PDB entry 6Y79 | electron microscopy, 2.96 A resolution | chains C and G of the 42 polymer chains in the assembly

# Chain C
Molecule: Subunit NUCM of NADH:Ubiquinone Oxidoreductase (Complex I)
From: Yarrowia lipolytica
Notes: EC 1.6.99.3
UniProt: Q9UUU1 (Q9UUU1_YARLL); residues 1-466 here = UniProt positions 1-466
Amino-acid sequence (466 residues; row label = number of the first residue in the row):
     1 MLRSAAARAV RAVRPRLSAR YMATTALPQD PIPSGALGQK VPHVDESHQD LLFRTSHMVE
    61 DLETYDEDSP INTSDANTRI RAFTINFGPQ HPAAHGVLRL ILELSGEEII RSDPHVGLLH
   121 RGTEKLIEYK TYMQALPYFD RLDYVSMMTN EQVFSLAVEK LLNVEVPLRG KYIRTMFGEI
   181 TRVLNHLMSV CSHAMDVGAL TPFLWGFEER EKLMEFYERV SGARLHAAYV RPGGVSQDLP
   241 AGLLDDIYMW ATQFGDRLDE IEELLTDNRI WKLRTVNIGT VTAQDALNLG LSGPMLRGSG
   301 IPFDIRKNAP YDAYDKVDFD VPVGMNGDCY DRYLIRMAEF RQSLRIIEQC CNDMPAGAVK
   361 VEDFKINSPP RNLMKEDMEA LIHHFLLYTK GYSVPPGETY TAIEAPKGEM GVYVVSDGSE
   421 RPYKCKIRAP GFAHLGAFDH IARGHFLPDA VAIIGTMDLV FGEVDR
Not modelled in the structure: 1-31, 91-92
Small-molecule neighbours: 1,2-Distearoyl-sn-glycerophosphoethanolamine (3PE): Arg269, Ile270, Leu273
What the authors report for this chain:
  - conformationally variable residues (order/disorder transition): His91, Pro92, His95

# Chain G
Molecule: Subunit NUGM of NADH:Ubiquinone Oxidoreductase (Complex I)
From: Yarrowia lipolytica
Notes: EC 1.6.99.3
UniProt: Q9UUU0 (Q9UUU0_YARLL); residues 1-281 here = UniProt positions 1-281
Amino-acid sequence (281 residues; each row starts with the number of its first residue):
     1 MLSRFARIGS MGIRPVAAAR ATFVTSARAA QAAPSWENIK DIRLDPKVHV DEVYEPIVNP
    61 ADRYLQHVSD LHQYAKYIMA ALPKYIQGFS VWKDELTLHV APSAVIPVTT FLRDNTSTQY
   121 KSIIDITAVD YPSRENRFEV VYNFLSVRHN SRIRLKTYAT EVTPVPSITC LYEGANWFER
   181 EAYDMYGVFF EGHPDLRRIM TDYGFEGHPL RKDFPLTGYT EVRWDEEKRR VVYEPLELTQ
   241 AFRNFSAGST AWEPVGPGRD DRPDSFKLPT PKPEEKEGDK K
Not modelled in the structure: 1-33, 273-281

# Chain C / chain G interface
Residue-residue contacts (89):
  Arg99(C) - Tyr203(G)  hydrogen bond
  Asp113(C) - Arg197(G)  salt bridge
  Pro114(C) - Trp177(G)
  His115(C) - Arg197(G)
  Val116(C) - Met200(G)  hydrogen bond (backbone-backbone)
  Gly117(C) - Met200(G)
  His120(C) - Met185(G)
  His120(C) - Met200(G)  hydrogen bond (side chain-backbone)
  Glu124(C) - Met185(G)
  Glu124(C) - Leu210(G)
  Lys125(C) - Pro209(G)  hydrogen bond (side chain-backbone)
  Lys125(C) - Arg211(G)  hydrogen bond (side chain-backbone)
  Lys125(C) - Phe214(G)  hydrogen bond (side chain-backbone)
  Lys125(C) - Leu216(G)
  Leu126(C) - Leu216(G)  hydrophobic
  Glu128(C) - Lys212(G)  salt bridge
  Tyr129(C) - Leu216(G)  hydrophobic
  Lys160(C) - Trp92(G)
  Lys160(C) - Lys93(G)  hydrogen bond (backbone-side chain)
  Lys160(C) - Asp94(G)  salt bridge
  Lys160(C) - Glu95(G)  salt bridge
  Asn163(C) - Asn59(G)  hydrogen bond
  Asn163(C) - Pro60(G)
  Asn163(C) - Ala61(G)
  Asn163(C) - Lys93(G)
  Val164(C) - Pro60(G)
  Glu165(C) - Pro60(G)
  Asp245(C) - Ile42(G)
  Asp245(C) - Lys47(G)  salt bridge
  Met249(C) - Ile42(G)  hydrophobic
  Leu287(C) - Lys121(G)
  Leu287(C) - Ser122(G)
  Leu287(C) - Val147(G)  hydrophobic
  Asn288(C) - Ile123(G)
  Asn288(C) - Tyr172(G)
  Asn288(C) - Glu173(G)
  Asn288(C) - Gly174(G)  hydrogen bond (backbone-backbone)
  Leu289(C) - Gly174(G)
  Gly290(C) - Ser122(G)
  Gly290(C) - Ile123(G)
  Phe303(C) - Leu145(G)  hydrophobic
  Phe303(C) - Asn150(G)
  Asn308(C) - Asn150(G)  hydrogen bond (backbone-side chain)
  Ala356(C) - Val50(G)  hydrophobic
  Ala356(C) - Val53(G)
  Gly357(C) - Val53(G)
  Lys390(C) - Gly248(G)
  Lys390(C) - Ser249(G)
  Ser393(C) - Pro254(G)
  Glu398(C) - Glu95(G)
  Glu398(C) - Tyr131(G)
  Glu398(C) - Glu139(G)
  Glu398(C) - Arg154(G)  salt bridge
  Glu398(C) - Lys156(G)  salt bridge
  Thr399(C) - Glu95(G)  hydrogen bond
  Tyr400(C) - Glu95(G)  hydrogen bond (backbone-side chain)
  Tyr400(C) - Ile124(G)
  Tyr400(C) - Arg152(G)
  Tyr400(C) - Arg154(G)
  Ala402(C) - Arg152(G)
  Glu409(C) - Leu145(G)
  Glu409(C) - Arg152(G)  salt bridge
  Tyr413(C) - Val141(G)
  Tyr413(C) - Arg154(G)
  Val415(C) - Tyr131(G)
  Glu420(C) - Thr250(G)
  Arg421(C) - Phe245(G)  hydrogen bond (side chain-backbone)
  Arg421(C) - Ser246(G)
  Tyr423(C) - Val129(G)  hydrophobic
  Tyr423(C) - Asp130(G)  hydrogen bond (side chain-backbone)
  Tyr423(C) - Tyr131(G)
  Tyr423(C) - Pro132(G)
  Tyr423(C) - Lys212(G)
  Lys424(C) - Thr127(G)
  Lys424(C) - Ala128(G)
  Lys424(C) - Val129(G)
  Lys424(C) - Tyr186(G)
  Lys426(C) - Asp125(G)  salt bridge
  Lys426(C) - Thr127(G)
  Lys426(C) - Glu181(G)  salt bridge
  Arg428(C) - Ile124(G)  hydrogen bond (side chain-backbone)
  Arg428(C) - Asp125(G)
  Phe432(C) - Trp177(G)
  Phe432(C) - Phe178(G)  hydrophobic
  Phe432(C) - Glu181(G)
  Phe432(C) - Met200(G)  hydrophobic
  Gly436(C) - Trp177(G)  hydrogen bond (backbone-side chain)
  Val464(C) - Met200(G)
  Arg466(C) - Glu181(G)  salt bridge
Other interface residues (no listed pair), chain C (55 interface residues in all): Leu161, Leu168, Tyr248, Ile305, Ala309, Pro395, Pro396, Gly418, Ala433, Asp465
Other interface residues (no listed pair), chain G (62 interface residues in all): Asp41, Arg43, Glu55, Ile126, Asn143, Leu171, Ile199, Pro215, Val255

# In short
Chain C and chain G form an interface of 55 and 62 residues respectively; the contacts include 16 hydrogen
bonds and 11 salt bridges. Polar pairs include Asp113(C)-Arg197(G), Glu128(C)-Lys212(G) and
Lys160(C)-Asp94(G). Ligands of chain C: 1,2-Distearoyl-sn-glycerophosphoethanolamine. The paper reports
conformational variability at His91(C), Pro92(C) and His95(C).
Chain C is Subunit NUCM of NADH:Ubiquinone Oxidoreductase (Complex I) and chain G is Subunit NUGM of
NADH:Ubiquinone Oxidoreductase (Complex I), both from Yarrowia lipolytica; the structure, Cryo-EM structure of
a respiratory complex I F89A mutant, was determined by electron microscopy.
